PDB entry 5M3A | X-ray diffraction, 1.65 A resolution | chain A

Chain A:
Protein: Bromodomain-containing protein 4
From: Homo sapiens
UniProt: O60885 (BRD4_HUMAN), isoform O60885-3; numbering as in UniProt (aligned over 44-168)
Chain sequence (127 residues; numbered 42 to 168; the number before each row is that of its first residue):
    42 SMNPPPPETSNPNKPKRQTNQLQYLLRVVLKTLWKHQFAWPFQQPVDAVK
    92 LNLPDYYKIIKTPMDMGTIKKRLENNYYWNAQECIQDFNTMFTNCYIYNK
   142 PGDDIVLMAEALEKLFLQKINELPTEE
Construct notes: expression tag (42-43)
Ligand contacts: 7E7 (3-methyl-6-(1-methyl-5-phenoxy-pyrazol-4-yl)-[1,2,4]triazolo[4,3-b]pyridazine): Trp81, Pro82, Phe83, Val87, Leu92, Leu94, Tyr97, Cys136, Tyr139, Asn140, Asp145, Ile146, Met149

Summary:
Chain A binds compound 7E7.
Chain A is Bromodomain-containing protein 4 (Homo sapiens); the structure, Crystal structure of BRD4
BROMODOMAIN 1 IN COMPLEX WITH LIGAND 2, was determined by X-ray diffraction (same publication as 5M39).
